5A7G - chain A; structure by X-ray diffraction, 1.48 A resolution.

== Chain A ==
Molecule: Liver carboxylesterase 1
From: Homo sapiens
Notes: EC 3.1.1.1, 3.1.1.56
UniProt: P23141 (EST1_HUMAN); aligned to UniProt positions 21-552 over residues 21-552 (the alignment contains insertions or deletions, so no single offset holds)
Amino-acid sequence (532 residues; each row starts with the number of its first residue):
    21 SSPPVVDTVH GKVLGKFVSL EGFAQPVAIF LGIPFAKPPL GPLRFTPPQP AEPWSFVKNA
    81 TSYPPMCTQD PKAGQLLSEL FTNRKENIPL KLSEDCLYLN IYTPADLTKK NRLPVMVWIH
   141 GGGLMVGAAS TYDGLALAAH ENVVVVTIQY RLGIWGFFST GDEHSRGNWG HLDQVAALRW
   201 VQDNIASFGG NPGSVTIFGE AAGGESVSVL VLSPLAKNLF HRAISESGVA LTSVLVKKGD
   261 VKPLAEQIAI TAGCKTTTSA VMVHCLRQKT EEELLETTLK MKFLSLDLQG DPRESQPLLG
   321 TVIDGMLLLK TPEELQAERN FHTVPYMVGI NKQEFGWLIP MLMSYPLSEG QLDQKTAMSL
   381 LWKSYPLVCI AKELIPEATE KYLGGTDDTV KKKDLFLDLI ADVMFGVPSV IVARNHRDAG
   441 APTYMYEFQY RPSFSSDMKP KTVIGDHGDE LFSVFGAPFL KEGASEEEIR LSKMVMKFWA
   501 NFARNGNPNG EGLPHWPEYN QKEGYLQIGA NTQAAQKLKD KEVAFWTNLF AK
Disordered / not traced: 315-317
Differences from the reference sequence: engineered mutation Ala221 (Ser in P23141)
Cystine bridges: Cys87-Cys116, Cys274-Cys285
Glycans and other covalent adducts: N-acetylglucosamine (NAG) linked to Asn79
From the paper describing this entry:
  - mutagenesis - S221A: abolished catalytic activity on 4-nitrophenyl acetate (4-NPA)
  - post-translational modification sites: Asn79
  - binding site for N-acetylglucosamine: Asn79
  - self-association interface (contacts with another copy of this molecule); pairs are residue here / residue on that copy: Lys275-Glu292 (salt bridge)
  - mutagenesis - N79Q: unchanged catalytic activity
  - mutagenesis - N79Q: unchanged expression

== Summary ==
N-acetylglucosamine is covalently linked to Asn79. The paper reports a binding site for N-acetylglucosamine at
Asn79; S221A abolishes catalytic activity on 4-nitrophenyl acetate (4-NPA).
Chain A is Liver carboxylesterase 1 (Homo sapiens); the structure, Comparison of the structure and activity of
glycosylated and aglycosylated Human Carboxylesterase 1, was determined by X-ray diffraction together with
5A7F and 5A7H from the same study.
